Entry 9E13 (electron microscopy, 4.50 A resolution (low resolution: residue-level contacts below are approximate; hydrogen-bond / salt-bridge calls are withheld)); this record covers chains I and J of the 14 polymer chains in the assembly.

== Chain I (and J) ==
Name: Dynein light chain 1, cytoplasmic
From: Homo sapiens
Notes: chain J of this document is another copy of the same molecule, construct and numbering; everything in this record applies to it too
Reference sequence: P63167 (DYL1_HUMAN); residues 1-89 here = UniProt positions 1-89
Sequence (89 residues; each row starts with the number of its first residue):
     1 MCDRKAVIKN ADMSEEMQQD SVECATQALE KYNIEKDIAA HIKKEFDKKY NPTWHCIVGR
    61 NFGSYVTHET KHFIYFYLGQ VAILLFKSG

== How chain I and chain J interact ==
Pairs across the interface (51):
  Glu35(I) - Asn61(J)
  Glu35(I) - Phe62(J)
  Glu35(I) - Gly63(J)
  Ala39(I) - Tyr65(J)
  Lys43(I) - Tyr65(J)
  Lys43(I) - Val66(J)
  Lys43(I) - Thr67(J)
  Thr53(I) - Thr67(J)
  Thr53(I) - Ser88(J)
  His55(I) - Val66(J)
  His55(I) - Thr67(J)
  His55(I) - Phe86(J)
  His55(I) - Ser88(J)
  Cys56(I) - Ser64(J)
  Cys56(I) - Tyr65(J)
  Ile57(I) - Ile57(J)
  Val58(I) - Phe62(J)
  Val58(I) - Gly63(J)
  Gly59(I) - Asn61(J)
  Gly59(I) - Phe62(J)
  Arg60(I) - Phe62(J)
  Asn61(I) - Glu35(J)
  Asn61(I) - Phe62(J)
  Phe62(I) - Glu35(J)
  Phe62(I) - Lys36(J)
  Phe62(I) - Ile57(J)
  Phe62(I) - Val58(J)
  Phe62(I) - Phe62(J)
  Gly63(I) - Glu35(J)
  Gly63(I) - Lys36(J)
  Gly63(I) - Ala39(J)
  Gly63(I) - Ile57(J)
  Gly63(I) - Val58(J)
  Ser64(I) - Lys36(J)
  Ser64(I) - Cys56(J)
  Tyr65(I) - Lys36(J)
  Tyr65(I) - Ala40(J)
  Tyr65(I) - Lys43(J)
  Tyr65(I) - Cys56(J)
  Val66(I) - Lys43(J)
  Val66(I) - His55(J)
  Thr67(I) - Lys43(J)
  Thr67(I) - Thr53(J)
  Thr67(I) - Trp54(J)
  Thr67(I) - His55(J)
  Tyr75(I) - Lys36(J)
  Phe86(I) - His55(J)
  Ser88(I) - His55(J)
  Ser88(I) - Ser88(J)
  Ser88(I) - Gly89(J)
  Gly89(I) - Gly89(J)
Interface residues without a listed pair, chain I (25 interface residues in all): Lys36, Ala40, Lys44, Asp47
Interface residues without a listed pair, chain J (23 interface residues in all): Asp37, Gly59

== In short ==
The interface between chain I and chain J involves 25 residues on one side and 23 on the other.
Both chains are Dynein light chain 1, cytoplasmic (Homo sapiens). Entry 9E13 (Full-length human dynein-1 in
phi-like comformation bound to a Lis1 dimer under Lis1 condition) was determined by electron microscopy,
deposited together with 9E0Z, 9E10, 9E11, 9E12 and 9E14.
